5Z3U - chains C and J of the 11 polymer chains in the assembly; structure by electron microscopy, 4.31 A resolution (low resolution: residue-level contacts below are approximate; hydrogen-bond / salt-bridge calls are withheld).

# Chain C
Name: Histone H2A
Source organism: Xenopus laevis
UniProtKB: Q6AZJ8 (Q6AZJ8_XENLA); residues 1-129 here correspond to UniProt positions 2-130 (UniProt number = residue number + 1)
Amino-acid sequence (129 residues; numbered 1 to 129; the number before each row is that of its first residue):
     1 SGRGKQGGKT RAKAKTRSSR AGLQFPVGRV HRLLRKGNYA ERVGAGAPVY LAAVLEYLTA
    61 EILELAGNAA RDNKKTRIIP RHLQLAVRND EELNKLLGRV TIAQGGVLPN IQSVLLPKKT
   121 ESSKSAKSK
Not modelled in the structure: 1-11, 119-129

# Chain J
Molecule: 167-nt DNA strand
Sequence (167 nucleotides; numbered -19 to 147; the number before each row is that of its first residue; numbers below 1 keep their minus sign (DA-19 is residue -19)):
   -19 ATCGTACTTC TCGACAAGCT TCAGGATGTA TATATCTGAC ACGTGCCTGG AGACTAGGGA
    41 GTAATCCCCT TGGCGGTTAA AACGCGGGGG ACAGCGCGTA CGTGCGTTTA AGCGGTGCTA
   101 GAGCTGTCTA CGACCAATTG AGCGGCCTCG GCACCGGGAT TCTCGAT
Not modelled in the structure: -19 to 0, 147

# How chain C and chain J interact
Pairs across the interface (9; chain C residue first):
  Lys15(C) with DA31(J); DG32(J)
  Arg17(C) with DA31(J)
  Gly28(C) with DG30(J); DA31(J)
  Arg29(C) with DG30(J)
  Arg32(C) with DG30(J)
  Arg42(C) with DG39(J)
  Arg77(C) with DC20(J)
Interface residues without a listed pair, chain C (11 interface residues in all): Lys13, Ala14, Thr16, Arg20
Interface residues without a listed pair, chain J (8 interface residues in all): DA19, DA21, DG29

# Overview
The interface between chain C and chain J involves 11 residues on one side and 8 on the other.
Here chain C is Histone H2A (Xenopus laevis) and chain J is a 167-nt DNA strand. Entry 5Z3U (Structure of
Snf2-nucleosome complex at shl2 in ADP BeFx state) was determined by electron microscopy, deposited together
with 5Z3V, 5Z3L, 5Z3O, 6IY2 and 6IY3.
